4OKN - chains A and C of the 4 polymer chains in the assembly; structure by X-ray diffraction, 2.10 A resolution.

# Chain A (and C)
Molecule: L-lactate dehydrogenase A chain
Organism: Homo sapiens
Notes: EC 1.1.1.27; chain C of this document is another copy of the same molecule, construct and numbering; everything in this record applies to it too
UniProt: P00338 (LDHA_HUMAN); residues 2-332 here = UniProt positions 2-332
Sequence (337 residues; each row starts with the number of its first residue):
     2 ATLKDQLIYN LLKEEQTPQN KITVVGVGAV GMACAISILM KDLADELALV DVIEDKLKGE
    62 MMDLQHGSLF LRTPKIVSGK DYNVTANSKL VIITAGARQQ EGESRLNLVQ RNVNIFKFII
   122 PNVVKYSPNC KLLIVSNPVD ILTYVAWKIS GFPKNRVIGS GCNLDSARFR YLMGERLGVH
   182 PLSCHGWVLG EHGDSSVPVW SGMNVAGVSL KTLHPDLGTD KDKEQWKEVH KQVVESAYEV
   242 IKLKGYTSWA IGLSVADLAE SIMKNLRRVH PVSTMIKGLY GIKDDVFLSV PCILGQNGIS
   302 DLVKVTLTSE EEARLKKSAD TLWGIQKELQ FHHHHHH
Unresolved in the structure: 333-338
Differences from the reference sequence: expression tag (333-338)
Swiss-Prot annotation at these positions:
  - active site: His193 (Proton acceptor)
  - binding site (NAD(+)): Arg99, Asn138
  - binding site (substrate): Arg106, Asn138, Arg169, Thr248
  - modified residue: Ala2 (N-acetylalanine), Lys5 (N6-acetyllysine), Tyr10 (Phosphotyrosine), Lys14 (N6-acetyllysine), Thr18 (Phosphothreonine), Lys57 (N6-acetyllysine), Lys81 (N6-acetyllysine), Lys118 (N6-acetyllysine), Lys126 (N6-acetyllysine), Lys224 (N6-acetyllysine), Lys232 (N6-acetyllysine), Tyr239 (Phosphotyrosine), Lys243 (N6-acetyllysine), Thr309 (Phosphothreonine), Ser310 (Phosphoserine), Lys318 (N6-acetyllysine), Thr322 (Phosphothreonine)
  - cross-link: Lys57 (Glycyl lysine isopeptide (Lys-Gly) (interchain with G-Cter in SUMO2))
  - mutagenesis: Asp56 (D56A: Abolishes interaction with MP31), Arg99 (R99A: Abolishes interaction with MP31), Arg106 (R106A/K/Q: Increases binding to FLCN)
Residues lining bound ligands:
  - NADH (NAI; 1,4-dihydronicotinamide adenine dinucleotide): Val26, Gly27, Val28, Gly29, Ala30, Val31, Gly32, Asp52, Val53, Ile54, Lys57, Tyr83, Thr95, Ala96, Gly97, Ala98, Arg99, Gln100, Leu109, Asn113, Ile116, Phe119, Ile120, Val136, Ser137, Asn138, Val140, Ser161, Leu165, His193, Tyr247, Thr248, Ile252
  - oxalate ion (OXL): Gln100, Arg106, Asn138, Leu165, Arg169, His193, Ala238, Thr248
What the authors report for this chain:
  - binding site for oxalate ion: Arg106, Asn138, Arg169, His193, Thr248
  - catalytic residues: His193 (citing earlier work)
  - binding site for NADH: Asp52, Arg99, Gln100, Asn138, Ser161, His193
  - binding site for kanamycin a: Arg112

# How chain A and chain C interact
Pairs across the interface - 36 pairs, chain A then chain C:
  Gly179(A) - Arg268(C)  hydrogen bond (backbone-side chain)
  Val180(A) - Arg268(C)
  Val180(A) - Val270(C)  hydrophobic
  Val180(A) - Ile294(C)  hydrophobic
  His181(A) - Leu267(C)
  His181(A) - Arg268(C)  hydrogen bond (backbone-backbone)
  His181(A) - Arg269(C)
  Leu183(A) - Arg269(C)
  Ser184(A) - Arg269(C)
  Ser184(A) - Val270(C)  hydrogen bond (side chain-backbone)
  His186(A) - His186(C)
  Trp188(A) - Ala207(C)
  Trp188(A) - Gly208(C)
  Gly203(A) - Gly208(C)
  Val206(A) - Val270(C)  hydrophobic
  Ala207(A) - Trp188(C)  hydrogen bond (backbone-side chain)
  Ala207(A) - Pro292(C)  hydrophobic
  Gly208(A) - Trp188(C)
  Gly208(A) - Gly203(C)
  Val209(A) - Val304(C)  hydrophobic
  Val209(A) - Thr307(C)
  Leu214(A) - Thr307(C)
  Leu267(A) - His181(C)
  Arg268(A) - Gly179(C)  hydrogen bond (side chain-backbone)
  Arg268(A) - Val180(C)
  Arg268(A) - His181(C)  hydrogen bond (backbone-backbone)
  Arg269(A) - His181(C)
  Arg269(A) - Leu183(C)
  Arg269(A) - Ser184(C)
  Val270(A) - Val180(C)  hydrophobic
  Val270(A) - Ser184(C)  hydrogen bond (backbone-side chain)
  Pro292(A) - Ala207(C)  hydrophobic
  Ile294(A) - Gly179(C)
  Ile294(A) - Val180(C)  hydrophobic
  Thr307(A) - Val209(C)
  Thr307(A) - Leu214(C)
Other interface residues (no listed pair), chain A (24 interface residues in all): Ser202, Asn205, Val304, Lys305
Other interface residues (no listed pair), chain C (24 interface residues in all): Asn205, Val206, Lys305, Val306

# Overview
Chain A and chain C each contribute 24 residues to their interface, with 7 hydrogen bonds. Polar contacts
include Gly179(A)-Arg268(C), Ser184(A)-Val270(C) and Ala207(A)-Trp188(C). Bound to chain A: NADH and oxalate
ion. The paper reports the catalytic residue His193(A); a binding site for NADH at Asp52(A), Arg99(A) and
Gln100(A) among others.
Chain A and chain C are both L-lactate dehydrogenase A chain (Homo sapiens); the structure, Crystal structure
of human muscle L-lactate dehydrogenase, ternary complex with NADH and oxalate, was determined by X-ray
diffraction together with 4OJN, 4QSM and 4QT0 from the same study.
